8ZDK - chains P and S of the 35 polymer chains in the assembly; structure by electron microscopy, 3.44 A resolution.

[Chain P]
Molecule: Major Capsid Protein (gp8)
Source organism: Mycolicibacterium smegmatis MC2 155
Chain sequence (382 residues; numbered 1 to 382; the number before each row is that of its first residue):
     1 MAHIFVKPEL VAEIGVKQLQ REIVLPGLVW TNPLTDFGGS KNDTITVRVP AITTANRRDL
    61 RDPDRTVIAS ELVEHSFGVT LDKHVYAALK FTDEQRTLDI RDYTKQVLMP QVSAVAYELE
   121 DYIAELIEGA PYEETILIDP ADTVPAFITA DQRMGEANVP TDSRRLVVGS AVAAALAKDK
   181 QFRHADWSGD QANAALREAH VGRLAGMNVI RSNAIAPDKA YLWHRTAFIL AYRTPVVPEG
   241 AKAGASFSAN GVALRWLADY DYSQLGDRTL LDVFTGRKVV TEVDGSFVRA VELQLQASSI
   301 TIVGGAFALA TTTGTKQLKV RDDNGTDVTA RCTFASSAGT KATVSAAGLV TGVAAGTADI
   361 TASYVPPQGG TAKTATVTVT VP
Not modelled in the structure: 1

[Chain S]
Molecule: Capsid Cement Protein (gp113)
Source organism: Mycolicibacterium smegmatis MC2 155
Chain sequence (49 residues; row label = number of the first residue in the row):
     1 MGLISDPVEV DPIQVGRDEA GWVQELRDRE AWPKQEVPEQ AKKPAKVGN
Not modelled in the structure: 1

[Chain P / chain S interface]
Pairs across the interface - 8 pairs, chain P then chain S:
  Leu60(P) - Arg17(S)
  Arg61(P) - Asp11(S)  salt bridge
  Arg61(P) - Ile13(S)
  Arg61(P) - Gln14(S)
  Pro63(P) - Val8(S)
  Pro63(P) - Val10(S)  hydrophobic
  Pro63(P) - Gln14(S)
  Arg65(P) - Val8(S)
Other interface residues (no listed pair), chain P (5 interface residues in all): Asp62
Other interface residues (no listed pair), chain S (7 interface residues in all): Glu9

[Overview]
The interface between chain P and chain S involves 5 residues on one side and 7 on the other; the contacts
include 1 salt bridge. The salt-bridged pair is Arg61(P)-Asp11(S).
Chain P is Major Capsid Protein (gp8) and chain S is Capsid Cement Protein (gp113), both from
Mycolicibacterium smegmatis MC2 155; the structure, Cryo-EM structure of Mycobacteriophage Douge genome-packed
vertex (gp8 and gp113), was determined by electron microscopy (same publication as 8ZDJ, 8ZDL, 8ZDO and 8ZDQ).
